PDB entry 5HX2 | electron microscopy, 3.80 A resolution | chains A and D of the 9 polymer chains in the assembly

Chain A:
Name: Baseplate wedge protein gp7
Source organism: Enterobacteria phage T4
UniProt: P19061 (BP07_BPT4); residues 1-1032 here = UniProt positions 1-1032
Amino-acid sequence (1032 residues; each row starts with the number of its first residue):
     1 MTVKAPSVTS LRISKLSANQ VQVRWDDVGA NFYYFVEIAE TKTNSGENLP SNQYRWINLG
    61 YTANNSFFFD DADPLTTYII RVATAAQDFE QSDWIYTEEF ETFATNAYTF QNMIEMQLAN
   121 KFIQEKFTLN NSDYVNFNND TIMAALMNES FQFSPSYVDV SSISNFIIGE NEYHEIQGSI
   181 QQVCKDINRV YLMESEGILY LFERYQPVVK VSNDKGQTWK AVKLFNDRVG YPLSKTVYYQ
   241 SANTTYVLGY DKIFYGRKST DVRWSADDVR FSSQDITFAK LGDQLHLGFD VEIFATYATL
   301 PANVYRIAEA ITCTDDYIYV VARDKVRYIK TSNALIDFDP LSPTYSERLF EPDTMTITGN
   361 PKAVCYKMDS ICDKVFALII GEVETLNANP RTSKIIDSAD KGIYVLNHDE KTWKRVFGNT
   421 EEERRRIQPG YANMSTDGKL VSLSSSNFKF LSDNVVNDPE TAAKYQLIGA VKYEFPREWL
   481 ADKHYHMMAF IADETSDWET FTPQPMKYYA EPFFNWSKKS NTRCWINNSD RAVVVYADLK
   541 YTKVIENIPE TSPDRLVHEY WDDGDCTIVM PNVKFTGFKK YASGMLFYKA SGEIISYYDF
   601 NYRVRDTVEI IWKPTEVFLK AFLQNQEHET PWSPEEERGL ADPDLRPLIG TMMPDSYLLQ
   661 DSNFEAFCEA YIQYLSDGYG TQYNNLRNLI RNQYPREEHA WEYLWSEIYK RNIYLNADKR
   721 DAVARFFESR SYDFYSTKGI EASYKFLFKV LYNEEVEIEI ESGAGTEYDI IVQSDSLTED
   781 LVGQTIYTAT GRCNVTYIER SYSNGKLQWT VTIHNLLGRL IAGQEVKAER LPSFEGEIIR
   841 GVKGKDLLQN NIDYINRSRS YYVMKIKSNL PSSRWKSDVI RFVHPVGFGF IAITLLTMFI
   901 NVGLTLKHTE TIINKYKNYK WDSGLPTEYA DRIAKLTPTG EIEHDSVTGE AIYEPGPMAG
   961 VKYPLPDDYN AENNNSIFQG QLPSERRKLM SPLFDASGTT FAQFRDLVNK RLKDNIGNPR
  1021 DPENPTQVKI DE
Unresolved in the structure: 1-2

Chain D:
Name: Baseplate wedge protein gp6
Source organism: Enterobacteria phage T4
UniProt: P19060 (BP06_BPT4); residue numbers follow UniProt; this construct covers 1-660
Amino-acid sequence (660 residues; numbered 1 to 660; the number before each row is that of its first residue):
     1 MANTPVNYQL TRTANAIPEI FVGGTFAEIK QNLIEWLNGQ NEFLDYDFEG SRLNVLCDLL
    61 AYNTLYIQQF GNAAVYESFM RTANLRSSVV QAAQDNGYLP TSKSAAQTEI MLTCTDALNR
   121 NYITIPRGTR FLAYAKDTSV NPYNFVSRED VIAIRDKNNQ YFPRLKLAQG RIVRTEIIYD
   181 KLTPIIIYDK NIDRNQVKLY VDGAEWINWT RKSMVHAGST STIYYMRETI DGNTEFYFGE
   241 GEISVNASEG ALTANYIGGL KPTQNSTIVI EYISTNGADA NGAVGFSYAD TLTNITVINI
   301 NENPNDDPDF VGADGGGDPE DIERIRELGT IKRETQQRCV TATDYDTFVS ERFGSIIQAV
   361 QTFTDSTKPG YAFIAAKPKS GLYLTTVQRE DIKNYLKDYN LAPITPSIIS PNYLFIKTNL
   421 KVTYALNKLQ ESEQWLEGQI IDKIDRYYTE DVEIFNSSFA KSKMLTYVDD ADHSVIGSSA
   481 TIQMVREVQN FYKTPEAGIK YNNQIKDRSM ESNTFSFNSG RKVVNPDTGL EEDVLYDVRI
   541 VSTDRDSKGI GKVIIGPFAS GDVTENENIQ PYTGNDFNKL ANSDGRDKYY VIGEINYPAD
   601 VIYWNIAKIN LTSEKFEVQT IELYSDPTDD VIFTRDGSLI VFENDLRPQY LTIDLEPISQ
Unresolved in the structure: 1-4, 245-253

How chain A and chain D interact:
Pairs across the interface (71; chain A residue first):
  Ser10(A) with Tyr8(D); Gln9(D)
  Arg12(A) with Tyr8(D)
  Asp26(A) with Asn7(D)
  Asp661(A) with Asp47(D)
  Asn663(A) with Asp45(D); Tyr46(D); Asp47(D)
  Phe667(A) with Leu37(D), hydrophobic; Leu56(D), hydrophobic; Leu60(D), hydrophobic
  Ala670(A) with Trp36(D), hydrogen bond (backbone-side chain)
  Tyr671(A) with Leu60(D), hydrogen bond (side chain-backbone); Asn63(D); Thr64(D)
  Gln673(A) with Trp36(D)
  Tyr674(A) with Leu33(D), hydrophobic
  Leu675(A) with Ile67(D), hydrophobic
  Tyr679(A) with Ile20(D)
  Gly680(A) with Ile20(D)
  Gln682(A) with Ile67(D); Gln68(D); Asn72(D)
  Asn685(A) with Ile20(D); Phe21(D)
  Leu686(A) with Gly71(D)
  Leu689(A) with Val75(D), hydrophobic; Ser78(D)
  Trp701(A) with Phe21(D)
  Glu702(A) with Phe79(D)
  Trp705(A) with Asn15(D); Ala16(D); Phe79(D)
  Tyr709(A) with Arg12(D); Thr13(D)
  Lys710(A) with Arg12(D), hydrogen bond (backbone-side chain)
  Asn712(A) with Arg12(D)
  Leu715(A) with Asn7(D); Gln9(D)
  Asn716(A) with Gln9(D)
  Ala717(A) with Gln9(D)
  Arg720(A) with Gln9(D), hydrogen bond (side chain-backbone); Leu10(D); Arg12(D)
  Tyr732(A) with Gln336(D)
  Tyr735(A) with Arg333(D); Glu334(D)
  Ser736(A) with Gln336(D), hydrogen bond (backbone-side chain)
  Lys738(A) with Glu334(D), hydrogen bond (side chain-backbone); Thr335(D); Asp344(D), salt bridge
  Tyr861(A) with Pro369(D), hydrophobic
  Val863(A) with Ser366(D)
  Arg881(A) with Glu334(D), salt bridge; Thr341(D); Thr343(D), hydrogen bond
  Phe882(A) with Glu334(D)
  Val883(A) with Thr341(D)
  His884(A) with Val340(D); Thr341(D), hydrogen bond (backbone-side chain)
  Pro885(A) with Val340(D)
  Val886(A) with Val340(D), hydrogen bond (backbone-backbone); Ala342(D), hydrophobic; Tyr345(D), hydrophobic; Thr364(D), hydrogen bond (backbone-side chain); Ala372(D), hydrophobic
  Gly887(A) with Thr364(D); Pro369(D); Gly370(D), hydrogen bond (backbone-backbone)
  Phe888(A) with Thr364(D)
  Gly889(A) with Ser366(D)
Also at the interface, not in a pair above, chain A (51 interface residues in all): Pro631, Ser633, Gln693, Leu704, Glu707, Ile713, Tyr714, Tyr862, Ile880
Also at the interface, not in a pair above, chain D (55 interface residues in all): Thr11, Ala14, Ile17, Pro18, Ile29, Glu35, Glu42, Ala74, Arg81, Thr82, Ile331, Phe363, Ile404

In short:
51 residues of chain A and 55 residues of chain D are in contact, with 11 hydrogen bonds and 2 salt bridges.
Polar pairs include Lys738(A)-Asp344(D), Arg881(A)-Glu334(D) and Ala670(A)-Trp36(D).
Here chain A is Baseplate wedge protein gp7 and chain D is Baseplate wedge protein gp6, both from
Enterobacteria phage T4. Entry 5HX2 (In vitro assembled star-shaped hubless T4 baseplate) was determined by
electron microscopy.
